Entry 1MQ1 (solution NMR); this record covers chains A and B of the 4 polymer chains in the assembly.

Chain A (and B):
Protein: S-100 protein, beta chain
Organism: Homo sapiens
Notes: chain B of this document is another copy of the same molecule, construct and numbering; everything in this record applies to it too
UniProt: P04271 (S100B_HUMAN); numbering as in UniProt (aligned over 1-91)
Amino-acid sequence (91 residues; each row starts with the number of its first residue):
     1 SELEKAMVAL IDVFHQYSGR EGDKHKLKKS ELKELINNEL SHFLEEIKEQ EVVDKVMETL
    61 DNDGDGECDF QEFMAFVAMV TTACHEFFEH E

How chain A and chain B interact:
Pairs across the interface (51):
  S1(A) with E39(B)
  E2(A) with A9(B); V13(B); E39(B)
  L3(A) with V13(B); L40(B)
  E4(A) with H42(B)
  K5(A) with K5(B)
  A6(A) with A6(B)
  M7(A) with E46(B); V77(B); T81(B)
  A9(A) with E2(B)
  I11(A) with H85(B)
  V13(A) with E2(B); L3(B)
  H15(A) with E89(B)
  H25(A) with E86(B); F87(B)
  E39(A) with S1(B); E2(B)
  L40(A) with L3(B)
  H42(A) with E4(B)
  E46(A) with M7(B)
  D69(A) with E86(B)
  F70(A) with T81(B); T82(B); H85(B); E86(B)
  Q71(A) with T82(B); E86(B)
  M74(A) with T81(B); T82(B)
  A75(A) with T82(B)
  V77(A) with M7(B)
  A78(A) with A78(B)
  T81(A) with M7(B); F70(B); M74(B)
  T82(A) with F70(B); Q71(B); M74(B); A75(B)
  H85(A) with I11(B); F70(B)
  E86(A) with H25(B); D69(B); F70(B); Q71(B)
  F87(A) with H25(B)
  E89(A) with H15(B)

Summary:
Chain A and chain B each contribute 29 residues to their interface.
Both chains are S-100 protein, beta chain (Homo sapiens). Entry 1MQ1 (Ca2+-S100B-TRTK-12 complex) was
determined by solution NMR.
